4A3C - chains B and J of the 15 polymer chains in the assembly; structure by X-ray diffraction, 3.50 A resolution.

== Chain B ==
Name: DNA-directed RNA polymerase II subunit RPB2
From: Saccharomyces cerevisiae
Notes: EC 2.7.7.6
UniProtKB: P08518 (RPB2_YEAST); numbering as in UniProt (aligned over 1-1224)
Amino-acid sequence (1224 residues; numbered 1 to 1224; the number before each row is that of its first residue):
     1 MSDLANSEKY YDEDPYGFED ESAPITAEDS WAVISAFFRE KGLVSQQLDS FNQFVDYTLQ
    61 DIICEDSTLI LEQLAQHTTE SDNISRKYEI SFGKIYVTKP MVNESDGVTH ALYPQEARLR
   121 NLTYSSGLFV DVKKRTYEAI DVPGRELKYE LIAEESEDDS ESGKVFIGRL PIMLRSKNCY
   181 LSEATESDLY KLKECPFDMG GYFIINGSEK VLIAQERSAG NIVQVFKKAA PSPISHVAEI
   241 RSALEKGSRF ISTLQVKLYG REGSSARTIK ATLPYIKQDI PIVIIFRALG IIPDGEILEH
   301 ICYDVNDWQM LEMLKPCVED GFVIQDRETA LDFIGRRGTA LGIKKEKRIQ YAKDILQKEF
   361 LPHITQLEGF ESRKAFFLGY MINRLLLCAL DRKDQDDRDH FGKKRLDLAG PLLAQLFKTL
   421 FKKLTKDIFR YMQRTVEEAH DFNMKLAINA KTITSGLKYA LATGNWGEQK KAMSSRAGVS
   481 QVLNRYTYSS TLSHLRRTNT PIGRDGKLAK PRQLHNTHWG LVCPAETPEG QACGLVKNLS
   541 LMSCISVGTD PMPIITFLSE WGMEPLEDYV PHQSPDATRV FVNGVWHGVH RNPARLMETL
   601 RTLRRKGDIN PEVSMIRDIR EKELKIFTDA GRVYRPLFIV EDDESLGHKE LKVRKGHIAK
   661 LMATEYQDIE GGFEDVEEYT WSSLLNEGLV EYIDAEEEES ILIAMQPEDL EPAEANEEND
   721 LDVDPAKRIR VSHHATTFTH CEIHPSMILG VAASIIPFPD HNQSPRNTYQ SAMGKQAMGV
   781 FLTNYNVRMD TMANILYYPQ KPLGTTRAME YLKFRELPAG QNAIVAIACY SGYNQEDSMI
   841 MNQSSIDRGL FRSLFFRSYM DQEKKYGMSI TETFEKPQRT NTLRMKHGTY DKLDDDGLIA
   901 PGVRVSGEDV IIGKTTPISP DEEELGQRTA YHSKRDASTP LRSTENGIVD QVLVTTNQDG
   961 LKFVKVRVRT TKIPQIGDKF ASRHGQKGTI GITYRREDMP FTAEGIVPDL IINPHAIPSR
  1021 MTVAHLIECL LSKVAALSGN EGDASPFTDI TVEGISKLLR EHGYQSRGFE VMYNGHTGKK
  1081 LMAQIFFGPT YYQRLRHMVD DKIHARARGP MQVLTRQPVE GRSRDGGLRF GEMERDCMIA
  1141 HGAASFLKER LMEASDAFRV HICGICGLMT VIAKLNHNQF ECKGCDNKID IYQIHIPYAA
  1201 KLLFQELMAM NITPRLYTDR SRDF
Disordered / not traced: 1-19, 71-89, 135-163, 438-445, 503-508, 669-677, 716-721, 920-932
Metal / ion sites: Zn2+: Cys1163, Cys1166, Cys1182, Cys1185

== Chain J ==
Name: DNA-directed RNA polymerases I, II, and III subunit rpabc 5
From: Saccharomyces cerevisiae
UniProtKB: P22139 (RPAB5_YEAST); residue numbers follow UniProt; this construct covers 1-70
Amino-acid sequence (70 residues; numbered 1 to 70; the number before each row is that of its first residue):
     1 MIVPVRCFSC GKVVGDKWES YLNLLQEDEL DEGTALSRLG LKRYCCRRMI LTHVDLIEKF
    61 LRYNPLEKRD
Disordered / not traced: 66-70
Metal / ion sites: Zn2+: Cys7, Cys10, Cys45, Cys46
UniProt features mapped onto this chain:
  - binding site (Zn(2+)): Cys7, Cys10, Cys45, Cys46
  - cross-link: Lys59 (Glycyl lysine isopeptide (Lys-Gly) (interchain with G-Cter in ubiquitin))

== How chain B and chain J interact ==
Residue-residue contacts - 73 pairs, chain B then chain J:
  Glu186(B) - Arg62(J)  salt bridge
  Ser187(B) - Arg62(J)
  Tyr190(B) - Lys59(J)
  Tyr190(B) - Arg62(J)
  Tyr190(B) - Tyr63(J)
  Cys195(B) - Tyr63(J)
  Phe197(B) - Lys59(J)
  Val780(B) - Leu56(J)  hydrophobic
  Thr783(B) - Lys59(J)
  Thr783(B) - Phe60(J)
  Thr783(B) - Tyr63(J)  hydrogen bond
  Asn784(B) - Tyr63(J)  hydrogen bond (backbone-side chain)
  Tyr785(B) - Met1(J)
  Tyr785(B) - Phe60(J)  hydrophobic
  Ile795(B) - Met1(J)  hydrophobic
  Leu796(B) - Met1(J)
  Tyr797(B) - Met1(J)
  Tyr798(B) - Met1(J)
  Tyr798(B) - Ile2(J)
  Tyr798(B) - Pro4(J)  hydrophobic
  Pro799(B) - Met1(J)
  Pro799(B) - Leu56(J)  hydrophobic
  Gln800(B) - Phe8(J)
  Gln800(B) - Arg48(J)
  Gln800(B) - Met49(J)
  Gln800(B) - Thr52(J)  hydrogen bond
  Lys801(B) - Leu51(J)
  Lys801(B) - Thr52(J)  hydrogen bond (backbone-side chain)
  Lys801(B) - Val54(J)
  Leu803(B) - Thr52(J)
  Arg815(B) - Val54(J)
  Glu816(B) - Val54(J)
  Glu816(B) - Leu56(J)
  Leu817(B) - Leu56(J)  hydrophobic
  Gln821(B) - Phe8(J)
  Asn822(B) - Arg48(J)  hydrogen bond (backbone-side chain)
  Asn822(B) - Thr52(J)  hydrogen bond
  Ala823(B) - Arg48(J)
  Ile824(B) - Ser9(J)
  Ile824(B) - Tyr44(J)  hydrophobic
  Ile824(B) - Arg48(J)
  Asn842(B) - Ser9(J)
  Ser845(B) - Phe8(J)  hydrogen bond (side chain-backbone)
  Ser845(B) - Ser9(J)
  Arg848(B) - Cys7(J)
  Arg848(B) - Phe8(J)  hydrogen bond (side chain-backbone)
  Arg848(B) - Ser9(J)
  Arg848(B) - Gly11(J)
  Gly849(B) - Phe8(J)
  Leu850(B) - Phe8(J)
  Arg996(B) - Ser9(J)
  Arg996(B) - Cys10(J)
  Glu1004(B) - Lys42(J)  salt bridge
  Glu1004(B) - Arg43(J)
  Ile1006(B) - Arg43(J)
  Ile1006(B) - Tyr44(J)  hydrophobic
  Val1007(B) - Ser9(J)
  Asp1009(B) - Ser9(J)  hydrogen bond
  Asp1009(B) - Arg48(J)  salt bridge
  Lys1033(B) - Tyr44(J)
  Ala1035(B) - Leu51(J)
  Ala1036(B) - Tyr44(J)  hydrophobic
  Ala1036(B) - Arg47(J)  hydrogen bond (backbone-side chain)
  Ala1036(B) - Leu51(J)
  Leu1037(B) - Tyr44(J)  hydrophobic
  Leu1037(B) - Arg47(J)  hydrogen bond (backbone-side chain)
  Ser1038(B) - Gly33(J)
  Gly1039(B) - Glu32(J)
  Gly1039(B) - Gly33(J)
  Gly1039(B) - Leu51(J)
  Tyr1064(B) - Tyr44(J)
  Glu1070(B) - Tyr44(J)  hydrogen bond
  Phe1087(B) - Tyr44(J)
Other interface residues (no listed pair), chain B (51 interface residues in all): Lys191, Lys193, Glu194, Pro196, Pro818, Asn1040, Gly1088, Pro1089
Other interface residues (no listed pair), chain J (28 interface residues in all): Val3, Cys45, His53, Asn64

== Summary ==
51 residues of chain B face 28 of chain J across their interface, with 12 hydrogen bonds and 3 salt bridges.
Polar contacts include Glu186(B)-Arg62(J), Glu1004(B)-Lys42(J) and Asp1009(B)-Arg48(J). Cys1163(B),
Cys1166(B), Cys1182(B) and Cys1185(B) form the Zn2+ site. UniProt lists 4 Zn2+-binding residues on chain J.
Chain B is DNA-directed RNA polymerase II subunit RPB2 and chain J is DNA-directed RNA polymerases I, II, and
III subunit rpabc 5, both from Saccharomyces cerevisiae; the structure, RNA Polymerase II initial transcribing
complex with a 5nt DNA-RNA hybrid, was determined by X-ray diffraction together with 4A3B, 4A3D, 4A3E, 4A3F,
4A3G, 4A3I and 4 further entries from the same study.
